Entry 3EPC (electron microscopy, 8.00 A resolution (low resolution: residue-level contacts below are approximate; hydrogen-bond / salt-bridge calls are withheld)); this record covers chains 1 and 2 of the 5 polymer chains in the assembly.

[Chain 1]
Molecule: Protein VP1
From: Human poliovirus 1 Mahoney
Reference sequence: P03300 (POLG_POL1M); residues 20-302 here correspond to UniProt positions 599-881 (UniProt number = residue number + 579)
Amino-acid sequence (283 residues; numbered 20 to 302; the number before each row is that of its first residue):
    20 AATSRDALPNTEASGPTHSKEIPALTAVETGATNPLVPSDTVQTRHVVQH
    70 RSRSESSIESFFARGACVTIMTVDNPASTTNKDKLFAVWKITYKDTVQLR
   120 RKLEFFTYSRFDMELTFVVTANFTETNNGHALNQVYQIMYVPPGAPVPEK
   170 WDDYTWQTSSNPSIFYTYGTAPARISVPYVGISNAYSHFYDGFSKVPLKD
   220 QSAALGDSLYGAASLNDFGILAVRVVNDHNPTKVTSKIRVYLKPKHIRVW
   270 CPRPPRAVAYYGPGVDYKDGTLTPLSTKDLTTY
UniProt features mapped onto this chain:
  - site: Tyr302 (Cleavage)
Ligand contacts: sphingosine (SPH): Ile110, Tyr112, Met132, Leu134, Ile157, Tyr159, Pro181, Ile183, Ile194, Val196, Val199, Tyr205, Ser206, His207, Asp236, Phe237, Leu240

[Chain 2]
Molecule: Protein VP2
From: Human poliovirus 1 Mahoney
Reference sequence: P03300 (POLG_POL1M); residues 5-272 here correspond to UniProt positions 74-341 (UniProt number = residue number + 69)
Amino-acid sequence (268 residues; numbered 5 to 272; the number before each row is that of its first residue):
     5 EACGYSDRVLQLTLGNSTITTQEAANSVVAYGRWPEYLRDSEANPVDQPT
    55 EPDVAACRFYTLDTVSWTKESRGWWWKLPDALRDMGLFGQNMYYHYLGRS
   105 GYTVHVQCNASKFHQGALGVFAVPEMCLAGDSNTTTMHTSYQNANPGEKG
   155 GTFTGTFTPDNNQTSPARRFCPVDYLLGNGTLLGNAFVFPHQIINLRTNN
   205 CATLVLPYVNSLSIDSMVKHNNWGIAILPLAPLNFASESSPEIPITLTIA
   255 PMCCEFNGLRNITLPRLQ
UniProt features mapped onto this chain:
  - site: Gln272 (Cleavage)

[Interface between chain 1 and chain 2]
Pairs across the interface (112; chain 1 residue first):
  Glu48(1) - Ala29(2)
  Glu48(1) - Gln196(2)
  Glu48(1) - Ile197(2)
  Glu48(1) - Asn199(2)
  Glu48(1) - Thr202(2)
  Glu48(1) - Asn203(2)
  Thr49(1) - Ala29(2)
  Thr49(1) - Val32(2)
  Thr49(1) - Gln196(2)
  Gly50(1) - His195(2)
  Thr126(1) - Glu129(2)
  Tyr127(1) - Glu129(2)
  Tyr127(1) - Val213(2)
  Tyr127(1) - Asn214(2)
  Tyr127(1) - Ser215(2)
  Ser202(1) - Ser215(2)
  Ser202(1) - Leu216(2)
  Asn203(1) - Ser215(2)
  Asn203(1) - Leu216(2)
  Asn203(1) - Ser217(2)
  Ala204(1) - Ser215(2)
  Ser206(1) - Ser215(2)
  Phe208(1) - Glu129(2)
  Tyr209(1) - Glu129(2)
  Tyr209(1) - Cys131(2)
  Tyr209(1) - His224(2)
  Asp210(1) - Lys81(2)
  Asp210(1) - Glu129(2)
  Asp210(1) - Met130(2)
  Asp210(1) - Cys131(2)
  Asp210(1) - His224(2)
  Asp210(1) - Asn225(2)
  Gly211(1) - Lys223(2)
  Phe212(1) - Thr143(2)
  Phe212(1) - Ser144(2)
  Phe212(1) - Tyr145(2)
  Phe212(1) - Ala148(2)
  Phe212(1) - Lys223(2)
  Ser213(1) - Lys223(2)
  Lys214(1) - Lys223(2)
  Val215(1) - Val222(2)
  Val215(1) - Lys223(2)
  Pro216(1) - Tyr145(2)
  Pro216(1) - Gln146(2)
  Pro216(1) - Pro269(2)
  Pro216(1) - Arg270(2)
  Leu217(1) - Leu268(2)
  Leu217(1) - Arg270(2)
  Lys218(1) - Leu268(2)
  Lys218(1) - Pro269(2)
  Lys218(1) - Arg270(2)
  Gln220(1) - Arg270(2)
  Ser221(1) - Arg270(2)
  Ala222(1) - Arg270(2)
  Asp226(1) - Arg172(2)
  Ser227(1) - Arg172(2)
  Leu228(1) - Met141(2)
  Tyr229(1) - Lys81(2)
  Tyr229(1) - Cys131(2)
  Tyr229(1) - Leu132(2)
  Tyr229(1) - Met141(2)
  Tyr229(1) - Thr143(2)
  Tyr229(1) - Phe174(2)
  Gly230(1) - Met141(2)
  Ala231(1) - Met141(2)
  Cys270(1) - Tyr35(2)
  Cys270(1) - Val213(2)
  Pro271(1) - Val192(2)
  Pro271(1) - Phe193(2)
  Arg272(1) - Pro128(2)
  Arg272(1) - Glu129(2)
  Pro273(1) - Thr185(2)
  Pro273(1) - Asn189(2)
  Pro273(1) - Val192(2)
  Pro273(1) - Phe193(2)
  Pro274(1) - Thr185(2)
  Arg275(1) - Asn183(2)
  Arg275(1) - Gly184(2)
  Ala276(1) - Gly184(2)
  Ala276(1) - Thr185(2)
  Ala276(1) - Leu186(2)
  Val277(1) - Gly184(2)
  Tyr280(1) - Ser136(2)
  Tyr280(1) - Asn137(2)
  Tyr280(1) - Thr138(2)
  Tyr280(1) - Thr139(2)
  Tyr280(1) - Thr140(2)
  Pro282(1) - Met141(2)
  Gly283(1) - Met141(2)
  Val284(1) - Cys131(2)
  Val284(1) - Leu132(2)
  Val284(1) - Ala133(2)
  Val284(1) - Asn183(2)
  Asp285(1) - Ala133(2)
  Asp285(1) - Gly134(2)
  Asp285(1) - Thr140(2)
  Asp285(1) - Met141(2)
  Tyr286(1) - Ala133(2)
  Tyr286(1) - Asn137(2)
  Tyr286(1) - Phe161(2)
  Tyr286(1) - Cys175(2)
  Tyr286(1) - Pro176(2)
  Tyr286(1) - Val177(2)
  Tyr286(1) - Gly182(2)
  Tyr286(1) - Gly184(2)
  Lys287(1) - Asn137(2)
  Asp288(1) - Asn137(2)
  Asp288(1) - Phe161(2)
  Asp288(1) - Pro163(2)
  Leu291(1) - Phe161(2)
  Leu291(1) - Tyr179(2)
  Leu294(1) - Leu186(2)
Also at the interface, not in a pair above, chain 1 (50 interface residues in all): Val47, Ile201, Thr292
Also at the interface, not in a pair above, chain 2 (63 interface residues in all): Asn30, Val127, Asn149, Leu180, Ala190, Asp219, Thr267

[Overview]
The interface between chain 1 and chain 2 involves 50 residues on one side and 63 on the other. Bound to chain
1: sphingosine.
Here chain 1 is Protein VP1 and chain 2 is Protein VP2, both from Human poliovirus 1 Mahoney. Entry 3EPC
(CryoEM structure of poliovirus receptor bound to poliovirus type 1) was determined by electron microscopy
(same publication as 3URO, 3EPD and 3EPF).
